PDB entry 8RKS | X-ray diffraction, 3.10 A resolution | chains A and K of the 3 polymer chains in the assembly

Chain A:
Name: Vacuolar protein sorting-associated protein 29
Source organism: Homo sapiens
Reference sequence: Q9UBQ0 (VPS29_HUMAN); residues 1-182 here = UniProt positions 1-182
Chain sequence (182 residues; row label = number of the first residue in the row):
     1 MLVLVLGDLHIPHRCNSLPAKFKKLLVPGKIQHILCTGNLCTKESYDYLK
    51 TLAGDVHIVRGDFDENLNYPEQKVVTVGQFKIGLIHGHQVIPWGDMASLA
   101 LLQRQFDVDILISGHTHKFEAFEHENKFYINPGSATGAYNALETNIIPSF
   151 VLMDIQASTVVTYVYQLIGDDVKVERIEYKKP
Swiss-Prot annotation at these positions:
  - binding site (Zn(2+)): Asp8, His10, Asn39, Asp62, His86, His115, His117
  - modified residue: Lys50 (N6-acetyllysine)
  - mutagenesis: Asp8 (D8A: Loss of in vitro protein phosphatase activity), Asn39 (N39A: Loss of in vitro protein phosphatase activity; N39D: No effect on in vitro protein phosphatase activity), Asp62 (D62A/N: Loss of in vitro protein phosphatase activity), Leu67 (L67D: Impairs interaction with VPS35L), His86 (H86A: Loss of in vitro protein phosphatase activity), Val90 (V90D: Impairs interaction with VPS35), Ile91 (I91D: Impairs interaction with VPS35. Impairs interaction with VPS35L and CCC complex association), Trp93 (W93A: Impairs interaction with VPS35L and CCC complex association), His117 (H117A: Loss of in vitro protein phosphatase activity), Leu152 (L152E: Impairs interaction with TBC1D5. Impairs interaction with VPS35L), Tyr165 (Y165A: Impairs interaction with VPS35L), Val174 (V174D: Impairs interaction with VPS35L)

Chain K:
Name: WASH complex subunit 2A
Source organism: Homo sapiens
Reference sequence: Q641Q2 (WAC2A_HUMAN); residues 140-146 here correspond to UniProt positions 1332-1338 (UniProt number = residue number + 1192)
Chain sequence (7 residues; row label = number of the first residue in the row):
   140 DDPLNAF
Unresolved in the structure: 146

Chain A / chain K interface:
Contacting residue pairs (11; chain A residue first):
  Leu25(A) with Leu143(K); Ala145(K), hydrophobic
  Lys30(A) with Leu143(K)
  Leu152(A) with Pro142(K)
  Tyr163(A) with Asp140(K), hydrogen bond (side chain-backbone); Asp141(K); Pro142(K)
  Tyr165(A) with Asp141(K), hydrogen bond; Pro142(K); Leu143(K)
  Val174(A) with Asp141(K)
Also at the interface, not in a pair above, chain A (7 interface residues in all): Leu2
Also at the interface, not in a pair above, chain K (6 interface residues in all): Asn144
The authors on this interface:
  - interface residues, chain A: Tyr163(A)
  - hot spots on chain A (mutagenesis) - L152E, Y163A, Y165A: abolished binding to R21
  - interface residues, chain K: Pro142(K)

In short:
7 residues of chain A and 6 residues of chain K are in contact; the contacts include 2 hydrogen bonds. Polar
pairs include Tyr163(A)-Asp140(K) and Tyr165(A)-Asp141(K). The paper reports that L152E, Y163A and Y165A of
chain A abolish binding to R21; interface residues Tyr163(A) and Pro142(K).
Chain A is Vacuolar protein sorting-associated protein 29 and chain K is WASH complex subunit 2A, both from
Homo sapiens; the structure, Structure of VPS29-VPS35 bound to the LFa motif R21 of Fam21, was determined by
X-ray diffraction.
